Entry 3EIH (X-ray diffraction, 3.25 A resolution); this record covers chain A.

Chain A:
Molecule: Vacuolar protein sorting-associated protein 4
Source organism: Saccharomyces cerevisiae
UniProt: P52917 (VPS4_YEAST); numbering as in UniProt (aligned over 104-437)
Chain sequence (340 residues; row label = number of the first residue in the row):
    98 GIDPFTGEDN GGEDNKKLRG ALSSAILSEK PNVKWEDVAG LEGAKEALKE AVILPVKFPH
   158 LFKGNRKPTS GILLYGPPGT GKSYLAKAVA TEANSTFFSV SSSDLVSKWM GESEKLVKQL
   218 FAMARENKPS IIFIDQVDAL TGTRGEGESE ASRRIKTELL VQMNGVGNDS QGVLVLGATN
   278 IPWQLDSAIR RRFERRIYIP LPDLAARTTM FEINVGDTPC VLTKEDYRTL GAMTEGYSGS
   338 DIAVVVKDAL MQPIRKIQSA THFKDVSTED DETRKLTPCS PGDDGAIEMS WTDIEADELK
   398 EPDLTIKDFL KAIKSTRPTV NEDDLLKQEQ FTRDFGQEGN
Unresolved in the structure: 98-118
Differences from the reference sequence: expression tag (98-103); engineered mutation Gln233 (Glu in P52917)
UniProt features mapped onto this chain:
  - binding site (ATP): Gly173 to Ser180
  - mutagenesis: Lys179 (K179A: No ATP hydrolysis. Missorting of vacuolar proteins), Gln216 (Q216A: Abolishes oligomerization)
Ion coordination: Mg2+: Ser180, Asp232
Small-molecule neighbours: ATP-gamma-S (AGS; phosphothiophosphoric acid-adenylate ester): Asp134, Val135, Ala136, Leu138, Pro174, Pro175, Gly176, Thr177, Gly178, Lys179, Ser180, Tyr181, Asn277, Met307, Gly336, Ser337
Reported in the primary citation:
  - binding site for ATP-gamma-S: Pro175, Lys179, Tyr181, Asn277, Met307
  - Mg2+ coordination: Ser180, Asp232
  - contacts within the chain: Ser198-Gln233, Ser200-Gln233
  - conformationally variable residues (domain motion): Pro297, Pro350
  - self-association interface (contacts with another copy of this molecule): Leu151
  - mutagenesis - I351D: decreased expression
  - mutagenesis - L151D: abolished binding to dodecamerization
  - mutagenesis - Q216A: unchanged binding to dodecamerizes
  - mutagenesis - W388A: unchanged binding to dodecamerization

In short:
Chain A binds ATP-gamma-S. The Mg2+ site is built by Ser180 and Asp232. From UniProt: 8 ATP-binding residues
and 2 mutagenesis sites. The paper reports a binding site for ATP-gamma-S at Pro175, Lys179 and Tyr181 among
others; I351D reduces expression; 4 substitutions were tested in all.
Chain A is Vacuolar protein sorting-associated protein 4 (Saccharomyces cerevisiae); the structure, Crystal
structure of S.cerevisiae Vps4 in the presence of ATPgammaS, was determined by X-ray diffraction together with
3EIE from the same study.
